7YFZ - chains c and u of the 42 polymer chains in the assembly; structure by electron microscopy, 3.19 A resolution.

# Chain c
Protein: Pam3 tube initiator gp17
Organism: uncultured cyanophage
Amino-acid sequence (191 residues; row label = number of the first residue in the row):
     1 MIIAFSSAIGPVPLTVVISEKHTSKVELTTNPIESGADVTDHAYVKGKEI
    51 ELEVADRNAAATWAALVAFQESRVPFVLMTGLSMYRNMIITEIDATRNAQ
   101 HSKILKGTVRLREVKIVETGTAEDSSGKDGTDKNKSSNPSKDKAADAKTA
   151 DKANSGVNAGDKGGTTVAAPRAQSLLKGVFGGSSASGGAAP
Unresolved in the structure: 183-191

# Chain u
Protein: Pam3 hub gp19
Organism: uncultured cyanophage
Amino-acid sequence (229 residues; row label = number of the first residue in the row):
     1 MLEVGYTPPGGGNNIGIIAKGKIRDYQHDREGGDIISTVSCGDGDKAYRR
    51 ATISKTIPKGTPLTEVVDEIHKEMKKEGIAKGEWSFPDKVKNTQLKRPYS
   101 MCGSCTRELDTLGRSHGFYWNIQNETMEIIPGNGHLPGSLLITPDTGLIG
   151 TPTITDNGIKVKALINPEARPNRMMKVKSQVLKMNRKGEDYRISEVSFNG
   201 DNQEGDWIMTLTGEAIGGDKKVDEGKKAK

# Interface between chain c and chain u
Pairs across the interface (43):
  D41(c) - V181(u)
  V117(c) - P144(u)
  V117(c) - D145(u)
  V117(c) - T146(u)
  E118(c) - P144(u)
  E118(c) - G147(u)
  E118(c) - L148(u)  hydrogen bond (side chain-backbone)
  E118(c) - L164(u)
  T119(c) - T146(u)
  T119(c) - G147(u)
  T119(c) - L164(u)
  T119(c) - N166(u)  hydrogen bond (backbone-side chain)
  G120(c) - T146(u)  hydrogen bond (backbone-backbone)
  G120(c) - G147(u)
  G120(c) - N166(u)
  T121(c) - L140(u)
  T121(c) - N166(u)  hydrogen bond (side chain-backbone)
  T121(c) - P167(u)
  T121(c) - E168(u)  hydrogen bond (side chain-backbone)
  T121(c) - A169(u)
  A122(c) - N14(u)
  A122(c) - N166(u)
  A122(c) - E168(u)  hydrogen bond (backbone-side chain)
  E123(c) - L141(u)
  E123(c) - D145(u)
  E123(c) - T146(u)
  D124(c) - S139(u)
  D124(c) - L141(u)
  D124(c) - E168(u)
  S125(c) - S139(u)
  S125(c) - L141(u)
  S125(c) - K176(u)
  K128(c) - K178(u)
  D129(c) - K178(u)
  V157(c) - N13(u)
  N158(c) - N14(u)
  N158(c) - P167(u)
  N158(c) - E168(u)  hydrogen bond
  A159(c) - I15(u)
  G160(c) - G16(u)
  G160(c) - P167(u)
  D161(c) - I17(u)  hydrogen bond (backbone-backbone)
  K162(c) - I15(u)
Other interface residues (no listed pair), chain c (20 interface residues in all): G127, T131
Other interface residues (no listed pair), chain u (25 interface residues in all): Y6, T143, I149, K183

# Overview
20 residues of chain c face 25 of chain u across their interface, with 8 hydrogen bonds. Polar contacts
include E118(c)-L148(u), T119(c)-N166(u) and T121(c)-N166(u).
Here chain c is Pam3 tube initiator gp17 and chain u is Pam3 hub gp19, both from uncultured cyanophage. Entry
7YFZ (Cyanophage Pam3 baseplate proteins) was determined by electron microscopy (same publication as 8HDR,
7YFW, 8HDS and 8HDW).
